Entry 6AK8 (X-ray diffraction, 1.74 A resolution); this record covers chains A and D of the 4 polymer chains in the assembly.

Chain A:
Molecule: DNA-directed DNA/RNA polymerase mu
From: Homo sapiens
Notes: EC 2.7.7.7; engineered mutation(s): deletions 398-410
UniProtKB: Q9NP87 (DPOLM_HUMAN); residue numbers follow UniProt; this construct covers 132-397, 411-494
Sequence (356 residues; numbered 127 to 494; 12 numbers in that range are skipped by the numbering (no residue carries them; nothing is unmodelled there); the number before each row is that of its first residue):
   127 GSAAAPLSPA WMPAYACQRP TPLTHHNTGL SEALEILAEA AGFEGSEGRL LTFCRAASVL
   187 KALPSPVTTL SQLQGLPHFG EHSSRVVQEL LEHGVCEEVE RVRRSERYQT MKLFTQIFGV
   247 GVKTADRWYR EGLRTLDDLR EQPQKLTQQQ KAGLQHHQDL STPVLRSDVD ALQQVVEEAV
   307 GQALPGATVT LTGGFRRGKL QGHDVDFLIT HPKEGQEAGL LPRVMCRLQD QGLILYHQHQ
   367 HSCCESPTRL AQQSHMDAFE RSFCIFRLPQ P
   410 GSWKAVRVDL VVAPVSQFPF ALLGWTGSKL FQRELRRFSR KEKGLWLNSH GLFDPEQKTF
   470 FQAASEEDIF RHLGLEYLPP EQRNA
Not modelled in the structure: 127-137, 366-383
Sequence notes: expression tag (127-131); linker (410)
Curated features (UniProtKB/Swiss-Prot):
  - region: Arg323 to Asp332 (Involved in ssDNA binding)
  - binding site (Mg(2+)): Asp330, Asp332, Asp418
  - site: Gly433 (Responsible for the low discrimination between dNTP and rNTP)
Metal / ion sites: Na+: Thr241, Ile243, Val246 (shared with 1 residue of chain P); Ca2+ site 1: Asp330, Asp332 (together with 8-oxo-2'-deoxyguanosine-5'-triphosphate); Ca2+ site 2: Asp330, Asp332, Asp418 (together with 8-oxo-2'-deoxyguanosine-5'-triphosphate) (shared with 1 residue of chain P)
Residues lining bound ligands: 8-oxo-2'-deoxyguanosine-5'-triphosphate (8DG): Gly319, Gly320, Arg323, Lys325, Gln327, Gly328, His329, Asp330, Asp332, Gly433, Trp434, Thr435, Gly436, Ser437, Lys438, Gln441, Arg445

Chain D:
Molecule: 4-nt DNA strand
Sequence (4 nucleotides; numbered 1 to 4; the number before each row is that of its first residue):
     1 GCCG

Interface between chain A and chain D:
Pairs across the interface (15; chain A residue first):
  Ala140(A) - DG4(D)  phosphate contact
  Gly174(A) - DG1(D)  hydrogen bond to the base
  Arg175(A) - DG1(D)  salt bridge to the phosphate
  Thr178(A) - DG1(D)  hydrogen bond to the base
  Thr178(A) - DC2(D)  sugar contact
  Phe179(A) - DG1(D)  sugar contact
  Pro203(A) - DC3(D)  phosphate contact
  His204(A) - DC2(D)  sugar contact
  His204(A) - DC3(D)  hydrogen bond to the phosphate
  Gly206(A) - DC2(D)  hydrogen bond to the phosphate
  Glu207(A) - DC2(D)  hydrogen bond to the phosphate
  His208(A) - DG1(D)  salt bridge to the phosphate
  His208(A) - DC2(D)  hydrogen bond to the phosphate
  Ser209(A) - DG1(D)  phosphate contact
  Ser209(A) - DC2(D)  hydrogen bond to the phosphate
Other interface residues (no listed pair), chain A (14 interface residues in all): Arg181, Leu202, Phe205

In short:
14 residues of chain A face 4 of chain D across their interface, with 7 hydrogen bonds and 2 salt bridges.
Among the polar pairs are Gly174(A)-DG1(D), Thr178(A)-DG1(D) and His204(A)-DC3(D). Chain A binds
8-oxo-2'-deoxyguanosine-5'-triphosphate. UniProt lists 3 Mg2+-binding residues on chain A.
Here chain A is DNA-directed DNA/RNA polymerase mu (Homo sapiens) and chain D is a 4-nt DNA strand. Entry 6AK8
(Pre-catalytic Ternary Complex of Human DNA Polymerase Mu with Templating Adenine and Incoming Ca-8oxodGTP)
was determined by X-ray diffraction, deposited together with 6AK9, 6AKH, 6IPD, 6IPE, 6IPF and 6IPG.
